PDB entry 2NUG | X-ray diffraction, 1.70 A resolution | chains E and B of the 6 polymer chains in the assembly

== Chain E ==
Molecule: 11-nt RNA strand
Sequence (11 nucleotides; numbered 17 to 27; the number before each row is that of its first residue):
    17 AGUGGCCUUGC
Bound ions: Mg2+ site 1: A17 (shared with 2 residues of chain A; 1 residue of chain D); Mg2+ site 2 near G18 (its only coordinating residue here)

== Chain B ==
Molecule: Ribonuclease III
Source organism: Aquifex aeolicus
Notes: EC 3.1.26.3
UniProt: O67082 (RNC_AQUAE); residues 1-221 here = UniProt positions 1-221
Amino-acid sequence (221 residues; each row starts with the number of its first residue):
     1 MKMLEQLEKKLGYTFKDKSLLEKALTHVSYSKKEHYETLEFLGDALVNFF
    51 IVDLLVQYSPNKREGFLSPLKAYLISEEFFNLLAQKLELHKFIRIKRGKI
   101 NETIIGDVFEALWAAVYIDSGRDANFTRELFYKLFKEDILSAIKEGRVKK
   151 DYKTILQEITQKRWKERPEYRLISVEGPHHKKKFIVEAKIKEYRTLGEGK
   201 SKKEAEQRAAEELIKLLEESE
Disordered / not traced: 1-2, 221
Bound ions: Mg2+ site 1: Glu37, Glu40; Mg2+ site 2: Glu40, Glu110 (shared with 1 residue of chain F); Mg2+ site 3: Asp44, Glu110 (shared with 1 residue of chain C; 1 residue of chain F); Mg2+ site 4 near Asp107 (its only coordinating residue here)
Swiss-Prot annotation at these positions:
  - active site: Asp44, Glu110
  - binding site (Mg(2+)): Glu40, Asp107, Glu110
  - mutagenesis: Asp44 (D44N: Very low catalytic activity, binds RNA normally), Glu110 (E110K: Loss of magnesium, alters ds-RNA binding, loss of activity), Gln157 (Q157A: No RNase activity, no RNA binding)
What the authors report for this chain:
  - binding site for the 11-nt RNA strand: His27, Lys99, Asn101
  - specificity-determining residues: His27
  - binding site for the 11-nt RNA strand: Asp44, Lys153, Gln157
  - Mg2+ coordination through a water molecule: Glu64
  - catalytic residues: Glu40, Asp44, Asp107, Glu110
  - mutagenesis - D44N: decreased binding to Mg2+ (proposed by the authors, not directly observed)

== How chain E and chain B interact ==
Pairs across the interface (17):
  A17(E) - Ser68(B)  hydrogen bond to the sugar
  A17(E) - Lys71(B)  sugar contact
  G18(E) - Glu64(B)  phosphate contact
  G18(E) - Gly65(B)  phosphate contact
  G18(E) - Ser68(B)  hydrogen bond to the sugar
  G18(E) - Pro69(B)  sugar contact
  G18(E) - Thr154(B)  base contact
  U19(E) - Gly65(B)  phosphate contact
  U19(E) - Glu158(B)  hydrogen bond to the sugar
  G20(E) - Gln157(B)  base contact
  G20(E) - Glu158(B)  sugar contact
  G20(E) - Gln161(B)  hydrogen bond to the sugar
  G20(E) - Arg167(B)  base contact
  G21(E) - Gln161(B)  hydrogen bond to the sugar
  G21(E) - Lys165(B)  sugar contact
  G21(E) - Arg167(B)  base contact
  C22(E) - Lys165(B)  salt bridge to the phosphate
Other interface residues (no listed pair), chain B (12 interface residues in all): Asp151

== In short ==
6 residues of chain E face 12 of chain B across their interface; the contacts include 5 hydrogen bonds and 1
salt bridge. Among the polar pairs are A17(E)-Ser68(B), G18(E)-Ser68(B) and U19(E)-Glu158(B). From the paper:
catalytic residues Glu40(B), Asp44(B) and Asp107(B) among others; D44N of chain B reduces binding to Mg2+.
Chain E is an 11-nt RNA strand and chain B is Ribonuclease III (Aquifex aeolicus); the structure, Crystal
structure of RNase III from Aquifex aeolicus complexed with ds-RNA at 1.7-Angstrom Resolution, was determined
by X-ray diffraction together with 2NUE and 2NUF from the same study.
